PDB entry 8YJU | electron microscopy, 3.78 A resolution | chains D and J of the 8 polymer chains in the assembly

Chain D:
Protein: Flap endonuclease 1
Organism: Homo sapiens
Notes: EC 3.1.-.-
Reference sequence: P39748 (FEN1_HUMAN); residue numbers follow UniProt; this construct covers 1-380
Sequence (380 residues; row label = number of the first residue in the row):
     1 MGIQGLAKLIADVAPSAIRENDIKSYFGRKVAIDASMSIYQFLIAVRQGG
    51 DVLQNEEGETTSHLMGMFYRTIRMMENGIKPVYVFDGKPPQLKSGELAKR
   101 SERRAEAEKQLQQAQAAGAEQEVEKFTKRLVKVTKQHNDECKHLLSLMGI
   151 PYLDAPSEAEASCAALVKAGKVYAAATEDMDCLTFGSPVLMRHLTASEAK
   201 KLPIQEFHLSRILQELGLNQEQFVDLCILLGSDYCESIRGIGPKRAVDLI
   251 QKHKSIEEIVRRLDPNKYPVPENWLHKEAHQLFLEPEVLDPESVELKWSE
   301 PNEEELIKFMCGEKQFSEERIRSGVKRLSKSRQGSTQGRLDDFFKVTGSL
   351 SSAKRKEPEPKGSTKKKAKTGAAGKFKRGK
Not modelled in the structure: 1, 353-380
UniProt features mapped onto this chain:
  - region: Thr-336 to Phe-344 (Interaction with PCNA)
  - binding site (Mg(2+)): Asp-34, Asp-86, Glu-158, Glu-160, Asp-179, Asp-181, Asp-233
  - binding site (DNA): Arg-47, Arg-70, Glu-158, Gly-231, Asp-233
  - modified residue: Arg-19 (Symmetric dimethylarginine), Lys-80 (N6-acetyllysine), Arg-100 (Symmetric dimethylarginine), Arg-104 (Symmetric dimethylarginine), Ser-187 (Phosphoserine), Arg-192 (Symmetric dimethylarginine), Ser-197 (Phosphoserine), Ser-255 (Phosphoserine), Ser-293 (Phosphoserine), Ser-335 (Phosphoserine), Thr-336 (Phosphothreonine), Lys-354 (N6-acetyllysine), Thr-364 (Phosphothreonine), Lys-375 (N6-acetyllysine), Lys-377 (N6-acetyllysine), Lys-380 (N6-acetyllysine)

Chain J:
Molecule: upstream DNA
Organism: Homo sapiens
Sequence (20 nucleotides; each row starts with the number of its first residue):
     1 TTTTTTTTTTAAAAAATTTT

How chain D and chain J interact:
Contacting residue pairs (12):
  Gln-48(D) with DT18(J), base contact; DT19(J), base contact; DT20(J), base contact
  Leu-53(D) with DT19(J), base contact; DT20(J), base contact
  Gln-54(D) with DT20(J), hydrogen bond to the base
  Gln-315(D) with DT20(J), sugar contact
  Phe-316(D) with DT19(J), sugar contact; DT20(J), sugar contact
  Ser-317(D) with DT19(J), phosphate contact; DT20(J), hydrogen bond to the phosphate
  Arg-320(D) with DT19(J), hydrogen bond to the sugar
Interface residues without a listed pair, chain D (11 interface residues in all): Val-46, Asn-55, Lys-200, Lys-201
Interface residues without a listed pair, chain J (5 interface residues in all): DA13, DA14

In short:
Chain D and chain J form an interface of 11 and 5 residues respectively; the contacts include 3 hydrogen
bonds. Polar pairs include Gln-54(D)/DT20(J), Arg-320(D)/DT19(J) and Ser-317(D)/DT20(J). UniProt lists 7
Mg2+-binding residues and 5 DNA-binding residues on chain D.
Chain D is Flap endonuclease 1 and chain J is upstream DNA, both from Homo sapiens; the structure, Structure
of the human endogenous PCNA-FEN1 complex - State F, was determined by electron microscopy, deposited together
with 8YJH, 8YJL, 8YJQ, 8YJR, 8YJS, 8YJV, 8YJW and 8YJZ.
